Entry 6QUS (electron microscopy, 3.70 A resolution); this record covers chains O and I of the 5 polymer chains in the assembly.

== Chain O ==
Molecule: Tubulin alpha-1B chain
Organism: Homo sapiens
UniProtKB: P68363 (TBA1B_HUMAN); residues 1-451 here = UniProt positions 1-451
Sequence (451 residues; numbered 1 to 451; the number before each row is that of its first residue):
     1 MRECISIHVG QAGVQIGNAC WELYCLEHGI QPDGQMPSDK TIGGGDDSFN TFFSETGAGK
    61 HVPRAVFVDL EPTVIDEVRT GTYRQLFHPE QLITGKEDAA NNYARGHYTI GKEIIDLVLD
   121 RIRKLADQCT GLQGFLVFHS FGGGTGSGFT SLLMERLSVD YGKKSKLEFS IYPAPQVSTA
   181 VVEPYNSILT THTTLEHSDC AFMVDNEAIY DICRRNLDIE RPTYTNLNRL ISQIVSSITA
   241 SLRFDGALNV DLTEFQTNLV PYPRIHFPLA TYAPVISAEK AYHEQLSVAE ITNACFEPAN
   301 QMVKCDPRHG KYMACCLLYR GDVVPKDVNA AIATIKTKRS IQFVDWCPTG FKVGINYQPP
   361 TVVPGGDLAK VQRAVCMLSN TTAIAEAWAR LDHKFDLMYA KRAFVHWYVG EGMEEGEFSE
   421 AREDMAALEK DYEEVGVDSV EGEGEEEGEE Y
Disordered / not traced: 38-46, 442-451
Swiss-Prot annotation at these positions:
  - motif: M1 to C4 (MREC motif)
  - active site: E254
  - binding site (GTP): G10, Q11, A12, Q15, E71, A99, S140, G143, G144, T145, G146, T179, E183, N206, Y224, N228, L252
  - binding site (Mg(2+)): E71
  - site: Y451 (Involved in polymerization)
  - modified residue: K40 (N6,N6,N6-trimethyllysine), S48 (Phosphoserine), S232 (Phosphoserine), Y282 (3'-nitrotyrosine), R339 (Omega-N-methylarginine), S439 (Phosphoserine), E443 (5-glutamyl polyglutamate), E445 (5-glutamyl polyglutamate), Y451 (3'-nitrotyrosine)
  - cross-link (Glycyl lysine isopeptide (Lys-Gly)): K326 (interchain with G-Cter in ubiquitin), K370 (interchain with G-Cter in ubiquitin)
  - mutagenesis: E254 (E254A: Abolished GTPase activity; microtubules have an expanded lattice with a negative twist and display high binding to microtubule-end binding proteins such as MAPRE3 ...)
Ligand contacts: GTP (guanosine-5'-triphosphate): G10, Q11, A12, Q15, I16, E71, D98, A99, A100, N101, N102, S140, G142, G143, G144, T145, G146, I171, T179, E183, N206, Y224, N228, I231

== Chain I ==
Molecule: Calmodulin-regulated spectrin-associated protein 1
Organism: Homo sapiens
UniProtKB: Q5T5Y3 (CAMP1_HUMAN), isoform Q5T5Y3-3; numbering as in UniProt (aligned over 1473-1613)
Sequence (174 residues; numbered 1440 to 1613; the number before each row is that of its first residue):
  1440 MGSSHHHHHH SSGLVPRGSH MASMTGGQQM GRGSGPKLFK EPSSKSNKPI IHNAISHCCL
  1500 AGKVNEPHKN SILEELEKCD ANHYIILFRD AGCQFRALYC YYPDTEEIYK LTGTGPKNIT
  1560 KKMIDKLYKY SSDRKQFNLI PAKTMSVSVD ALTIHNHLWQ PKRPAVPKKA QTRK
Disordered / not traced: 1440-1481, 1600-1613
Sequence notes: initiating methionine (1440); expression tag (1441-1472); conflict S1473 (Thr in Q5T5Y3)

== How chain O and chain I interact ==
Contacting residue pairs (10; chain O residue first):
  K112(O) - S1585(I)
  K112(O) - S1587(I)  hydrogen bond
  E113(O) - I1579(I)
  E113(O) - S1587(I)  hydrogen bond
  D116(O) - P1580(I)
  D116(O) - A1581(I)
  V409(O) - S1482(I)
  V409(O) - S1483(I)
  V409(O) - K1484(I)
  G410(O) - K1484(I)
Other interface residues (no listed pair), chain O (8 interface residues in all): E411, G412, E415
Other interface residues (no listed pair), chain I (10 interface residues in all): K1568, V1586

== Summary ==
8 residues of chain O face 10 of chain I across their interface; the contacts include 2 hydrogen bonds. Among
the polar pairs are K112(O)-S1587(I) and E113(O)-S1587(I). Chain O binds GTP.
Here chain O is Tubulin alpha-1B chain and chain I is Calmodulin-regulated spectrin-associated protein 1, both
from Homo sapiens. Entry 6QUS (HsCKK (human CAMSAP1) decorated 13pf taxol-GDP microtubule) was determined by
electron microscopy, deposited together with 6QUY, 6QVE and 6QVJ.
